Entry 1XTR (X-ray diffraction, 2.65 A resolution); this record covers chain A.

# Chain A
Name: GTP-binding protein Rheb
Organism: Homo sapiens
Notes: fragment: GTPase domain
Reference sequence: Q15382 (RHEB_HUMAN); residues 1-169 here = UniProt positions 1-169
Sequence (177 residues; row label = number of the first residue in the row):
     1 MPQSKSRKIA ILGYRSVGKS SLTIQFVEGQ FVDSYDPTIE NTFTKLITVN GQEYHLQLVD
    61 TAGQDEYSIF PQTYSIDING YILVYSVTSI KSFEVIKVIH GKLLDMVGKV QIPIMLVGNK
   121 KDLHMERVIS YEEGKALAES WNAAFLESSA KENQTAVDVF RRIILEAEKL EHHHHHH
Unresolved in the structure: 1, 172-177
Construct notes: expression tag (170-177)
Bound ions: Mg2+: Ser-20, Thr-38 (together with GMP-PNP)
Small-molecule neighbours: GMP-PNP (GNP; phosphoaminophosphonic acid-guanylate ester): Tyr-14, Arg-15, Ser-16, Val-17, Gly-18, Lys-19, Ser-20, Ser-21, Phe-31, Val-32, Asp-33, Tyr-35, Asp-36, Pro-37, Thr-38, Ala-62, Gly-63, Asn-119, Lys-120, Asp-122, Leu-123, Ser-148, Ser-149, Ala-150, Lys-151
Curated features (UniProtKB/Swiss-Prot):
  - motif: Tyr-35 to Phe-43 (Effector region)
  - binding site (GDP): Ser-16, Val-17, Gly-18, Lys-19, Ser-20, Ser-21, Val-32, Asp-33, Asn-119, Asp-122, Ala-150
  - binding site (GTP): Ser-16, Gly-18, Lys-19, Ser-20, Ser-21, Val-32, Tyr-35, Thr-38, Asn-119, Asp-122, Ala-150
  - binding site (Mg(2+)): Ser-20, Thr-38
  - site: Tyr-35 (Important for autoinhibition of GTPase activity)
  - modified residue: Ser-130 (Phosphoserine)
  - cross-link: Lys-8 (Glycyl lysine isopeptide (Lys-Gly) (interchain with G-Cter in ubiquitin))
  - natural variant: Glu-139 (E139K: In a colorectal cancer sample)
  - mutagenesis: Lys-8 (K8R: Decreased ubiquitination by RNF152. Does not affect polyubiquitination in response to amino acids), Arg-15 (R15G: Partially resistant to inactivation by TSC1-TSC2), Ser-20 (S20N: Deficient in guanine nucleotide binding. Unable to rescue RPS6KB1 from inactivation by amino-acid withdrawal. Reduces affinity for MCRS1), Tyr-35 (Y35A: Increased GTPase ativity; insensitive to TSC2 regulation, leading to impaired regulation of mTORC1 signaling; Y35N: Dominant mutant, which can activate mTORC1 in both GDP- and GTP-bound forms), Thr-38 (T38M: Slightly impairs signaling through mTORC1, but still binds guanine nucleotides normally), Ile-39 (I39K: Impairs RPS6KB1 activation, but still binds guanine nucleotides normally. Slightly reduces interaction with MCRS1), Glu-40 (E40G: No effect), Asn-41 (N41A: Impairs interaction with MTOR. Impairs signaling through mTORC1, but still binds guanine nucleotides normally), Phe-43 (F43C: No effect), Leu-46 (L46A: Causes slight reduction in RPS6KB1 activation), Thr-48 (T48A: Causes slightly reduced phosphorylation of EIF4EBP1), Val-49 (V49A: Causes slightly reduced phosphorylation of EIF4EBP1), 9 further mutagenesis entries in UniProt

# In short
Bound to chain A: GMP-PNP. The Mg2+ site is built by Ser-20 and Thr-38. Curated annotation (UniProt) lists 11
GDP-binding residues, 11 GTP-binding residues, Mg2+-binding residues Ser-20 and Thr-38 and 21 mutagenesis
sites.
Chain A is GTP-binding protein Rheb (Homo sapiens); the structure, Structure of small GTPase human Rheb in
complex with GppNHp, was determined by X-ray diffraction, deposited together with 1XTQ and 1XTS.
